Entry 7B24 (X-ray diffraction, 2.05 A resolution); this record covers chains A and E of the 8 polymer chains in the assembly.

# Chain A
Protein: DtxR family iron (Metal) dependent repressor
From: Saccharopolyspora erythraea (strain ATCC 11635 / DSM 40517 / JCM 4748 / NBRC 13426 / NCIMB 8594 / NRRL 2338)
Reference sequence: A0A2A9J1W2 (A0A2A9J1W2_SACEN); residues 1-231 here = UniProt positions 1-231
Amino-acid sequence (233 residues; row label = number of the first residue in the row; numbers below 1 keep their minus sign (Gly-1 is residue -1)):
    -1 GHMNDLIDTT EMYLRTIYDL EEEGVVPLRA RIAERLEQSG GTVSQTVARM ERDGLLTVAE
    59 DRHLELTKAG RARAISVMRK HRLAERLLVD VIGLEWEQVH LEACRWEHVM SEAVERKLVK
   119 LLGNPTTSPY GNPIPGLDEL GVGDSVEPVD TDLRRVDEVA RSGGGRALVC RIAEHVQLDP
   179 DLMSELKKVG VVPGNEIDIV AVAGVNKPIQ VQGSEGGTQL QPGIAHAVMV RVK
Not modelled in the structure: -1 to 1, 144-231
Differences from the reference sequence: expression tag (-1 to 0); engineered mutation Gly39 (Pro in A0A2A9J1W2)
Ion coordination: Co2+ site 1: Met10, Cys102, Glu105, His106; Co2+ site 2: His79, Glu83, His98 (shared with 2 residues of chain dd)

# Chain E
Molecule: consensus DNA-binding sequence
Sequence (30 nucleotides; row label = number of the first residue in the row):
     1 CGTGACTTAG GTTAGCCTAA CCTAAGTACG
Not modelled in the structure: 1

# Interface between chain A and chain E
Contacting residue pairs (13; chain A residue first):
  Leu26(A) - DC6(E)  phosphate contact
  Arg27(A) - DC6(E)  hydrogen bond to the phosphate
  Arg27(A) - DT7(E)  salt bridge to the phosphate
  Ala28(A) - DA5(E)  phosphate contact
  Ala28(A) - DC6(E)  hydrogen bond to the phosphate
  Arg29(A) - DA5(E)  salt bridge to the phosphate
  Gly38(A) - DT7(E)  base contact
  Gly39(A) - DT7(E)  base contact
  Gly39(A) - DT8(E)  base contact
  Ser42(A) - DC6(E)  sugar contact
  Ser42(A) - DT7(E)  hydrogen bond to the phosphate
  Arg60(A) - DA5(E)  hydrogen bond to the phosphate
  Arg60(A) - DC6(E)  salt bridge to the phosphate
Interface residues without a listed pair, chain A (9 interface residues in all): Glu32

# In short
9 residues of chain A face 4 of chain E across their interface, with 4 hydrogen bonds and 3 salt bridges.
Polar pairs include Arg27(A)-DC6(E), Ala28(A)-DC6(E) and Ser42(A)-DT7(E). The Co2+ site 1 is built by
Met10(A), Cys102(A), Glu105(A) and His106(A).
Here chain A is DtxR family iron (Metal) dependent repressor (Saccharopolyspora erythraea (strain ATCC 11635 /
DSM 40517 / JCM 4748 / NBRC 13426 / NCIMB 8594 / NRRL 2338)) and chain E is consensus DNA-binding sequence.
Entry 7B24 (DtxR-like iron-dependent regulator IdeR (P39G variant) complexed with cobalt and its consensus
DNA-binding sequence) was determined by X-ray diffraction (same publication as 7B1V, 7B1Y, 7B20, 7B23 and
7B25).
